7BUB - chains B and A of the 10 polymer chains in the assembly; structure by electron microscopy, 4.20 A resolution (low resolution: residue-level contacts below are approximate; hydrogen-bond / salt-bridge calls are withheld).

== Chain B (and A) ==
Name: Dengue virus serotype2 E protein
From: Dengue virus 2
Notes: chain A of this document is another copy of the same molecule, construct and numbering; everything in this record applies to it too
Sequence (495 residues; row label = number of the first residue in the row):
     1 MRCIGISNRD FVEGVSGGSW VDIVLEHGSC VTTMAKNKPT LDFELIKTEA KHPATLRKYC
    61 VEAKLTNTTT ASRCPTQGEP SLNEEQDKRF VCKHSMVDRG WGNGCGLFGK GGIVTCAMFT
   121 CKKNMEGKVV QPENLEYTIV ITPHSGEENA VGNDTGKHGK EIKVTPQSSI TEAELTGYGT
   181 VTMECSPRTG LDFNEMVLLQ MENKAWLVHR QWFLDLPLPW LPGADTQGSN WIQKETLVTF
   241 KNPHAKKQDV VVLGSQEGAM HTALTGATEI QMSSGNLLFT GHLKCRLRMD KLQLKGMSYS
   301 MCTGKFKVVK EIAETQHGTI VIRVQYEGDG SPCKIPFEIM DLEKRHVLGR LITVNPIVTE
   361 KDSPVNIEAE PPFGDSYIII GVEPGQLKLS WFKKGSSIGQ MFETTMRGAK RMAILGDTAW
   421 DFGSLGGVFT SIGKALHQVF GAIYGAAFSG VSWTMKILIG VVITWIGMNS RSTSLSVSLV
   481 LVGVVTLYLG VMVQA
Glycans and other covalent adducts: N-acetylglucosamine (NAG) linked to Asn67, Asn153

== Chain B / chain A interface ==
Pairs across the interface - 36 pairs, chain B then chain A:
  Ala54(B) - Gln77(A)
  Leu56(B) - Thr76(A)
  Leu56(B) - Gly78(A)
  Thr76(B) - Leu56(A)
  Thr76(B) - Arg210(A)
  Gln77(B) - Ala54(A)
  Gln77(B) - Val129(A)
  Gln77(B) - Gln131(A)
  Gly78(B) - Leu56(A)
  Glu79(B) - Leu56(A)
  Glu79(B) - Pro222(A)
  Ser81(B) - Pro222(A)
  Ser81(B) - Ala224(A)
  Leu82(B) - Asn230(A)
  Asn83(B) - Gln227(A)
  Glu85(B) - Lys88(A)
  Glu85(B) - Asn230(A)
  Gln86(B) - Asp87(A)
  Gln86(B) - Lys88(A)
  Gln86(B) - Arg89(A)
  Gln86(B) - Gly228(A)
  Gln86(B) - Asn230(A)
  Asp87(B) - Gln86(A)
  Lys88(B) - Gln86(A)
  Arg89(B) - Gln86(A)
  Leu107(B) - Gln131(A)
  Gln131(B) - Gln77(A)
  Gln131(B) - Leu107(A)
  Arg210(B) - Thr76(A)
  Pro222(B) - Glu79(A)
  Ala224(B) - Ser81(A)
  Gln227(B) - Asn83(A)
  Gly228(B) - Gln86(A)
  Ser229(B) - Gln86(A)
  Asn230(B) - Glu85(A)
  Asn230(B) - Gln86(A)
Also at the interface, not in a pair above, chain B (26 interface residues in all): Thr55, Pro80, Val129
Also at the interface, not in a pair above, chain A (25 interface residues in all): Arg73, Leu82, Asn194

== Overview ==
26 residues of chain B face 25 of chain A across their interface.
Both chains are Dengue virus serotype2 E protein (Dengue virus 2). Entry 7BUB (Cryo-EM structure of Dengue
virus serotype 2 complexed with Fab SIgN-3C at pH 6.5) was determined by electron microscopy (same publication
as 7BU8, 7BUA, 7BUD, 7BUE and 7BUF).
